PDB entry 7JGE | electron microscopy, 4.00 A resolution | chain A

[Chain A]
Protein: Erythrocyte membrane protein 1
Source organism: Plasmodium falciparum
Reference sequence: Q6UDW7 (Q6UDW7_PLAFA); residues 1-2649 here = UniProt positions 1-2649
Amino-acid sequence (2660 residues; each row starts with the number of its first residue; numbers below 1 keep their minus sign (Thr-1 is residue -1)):
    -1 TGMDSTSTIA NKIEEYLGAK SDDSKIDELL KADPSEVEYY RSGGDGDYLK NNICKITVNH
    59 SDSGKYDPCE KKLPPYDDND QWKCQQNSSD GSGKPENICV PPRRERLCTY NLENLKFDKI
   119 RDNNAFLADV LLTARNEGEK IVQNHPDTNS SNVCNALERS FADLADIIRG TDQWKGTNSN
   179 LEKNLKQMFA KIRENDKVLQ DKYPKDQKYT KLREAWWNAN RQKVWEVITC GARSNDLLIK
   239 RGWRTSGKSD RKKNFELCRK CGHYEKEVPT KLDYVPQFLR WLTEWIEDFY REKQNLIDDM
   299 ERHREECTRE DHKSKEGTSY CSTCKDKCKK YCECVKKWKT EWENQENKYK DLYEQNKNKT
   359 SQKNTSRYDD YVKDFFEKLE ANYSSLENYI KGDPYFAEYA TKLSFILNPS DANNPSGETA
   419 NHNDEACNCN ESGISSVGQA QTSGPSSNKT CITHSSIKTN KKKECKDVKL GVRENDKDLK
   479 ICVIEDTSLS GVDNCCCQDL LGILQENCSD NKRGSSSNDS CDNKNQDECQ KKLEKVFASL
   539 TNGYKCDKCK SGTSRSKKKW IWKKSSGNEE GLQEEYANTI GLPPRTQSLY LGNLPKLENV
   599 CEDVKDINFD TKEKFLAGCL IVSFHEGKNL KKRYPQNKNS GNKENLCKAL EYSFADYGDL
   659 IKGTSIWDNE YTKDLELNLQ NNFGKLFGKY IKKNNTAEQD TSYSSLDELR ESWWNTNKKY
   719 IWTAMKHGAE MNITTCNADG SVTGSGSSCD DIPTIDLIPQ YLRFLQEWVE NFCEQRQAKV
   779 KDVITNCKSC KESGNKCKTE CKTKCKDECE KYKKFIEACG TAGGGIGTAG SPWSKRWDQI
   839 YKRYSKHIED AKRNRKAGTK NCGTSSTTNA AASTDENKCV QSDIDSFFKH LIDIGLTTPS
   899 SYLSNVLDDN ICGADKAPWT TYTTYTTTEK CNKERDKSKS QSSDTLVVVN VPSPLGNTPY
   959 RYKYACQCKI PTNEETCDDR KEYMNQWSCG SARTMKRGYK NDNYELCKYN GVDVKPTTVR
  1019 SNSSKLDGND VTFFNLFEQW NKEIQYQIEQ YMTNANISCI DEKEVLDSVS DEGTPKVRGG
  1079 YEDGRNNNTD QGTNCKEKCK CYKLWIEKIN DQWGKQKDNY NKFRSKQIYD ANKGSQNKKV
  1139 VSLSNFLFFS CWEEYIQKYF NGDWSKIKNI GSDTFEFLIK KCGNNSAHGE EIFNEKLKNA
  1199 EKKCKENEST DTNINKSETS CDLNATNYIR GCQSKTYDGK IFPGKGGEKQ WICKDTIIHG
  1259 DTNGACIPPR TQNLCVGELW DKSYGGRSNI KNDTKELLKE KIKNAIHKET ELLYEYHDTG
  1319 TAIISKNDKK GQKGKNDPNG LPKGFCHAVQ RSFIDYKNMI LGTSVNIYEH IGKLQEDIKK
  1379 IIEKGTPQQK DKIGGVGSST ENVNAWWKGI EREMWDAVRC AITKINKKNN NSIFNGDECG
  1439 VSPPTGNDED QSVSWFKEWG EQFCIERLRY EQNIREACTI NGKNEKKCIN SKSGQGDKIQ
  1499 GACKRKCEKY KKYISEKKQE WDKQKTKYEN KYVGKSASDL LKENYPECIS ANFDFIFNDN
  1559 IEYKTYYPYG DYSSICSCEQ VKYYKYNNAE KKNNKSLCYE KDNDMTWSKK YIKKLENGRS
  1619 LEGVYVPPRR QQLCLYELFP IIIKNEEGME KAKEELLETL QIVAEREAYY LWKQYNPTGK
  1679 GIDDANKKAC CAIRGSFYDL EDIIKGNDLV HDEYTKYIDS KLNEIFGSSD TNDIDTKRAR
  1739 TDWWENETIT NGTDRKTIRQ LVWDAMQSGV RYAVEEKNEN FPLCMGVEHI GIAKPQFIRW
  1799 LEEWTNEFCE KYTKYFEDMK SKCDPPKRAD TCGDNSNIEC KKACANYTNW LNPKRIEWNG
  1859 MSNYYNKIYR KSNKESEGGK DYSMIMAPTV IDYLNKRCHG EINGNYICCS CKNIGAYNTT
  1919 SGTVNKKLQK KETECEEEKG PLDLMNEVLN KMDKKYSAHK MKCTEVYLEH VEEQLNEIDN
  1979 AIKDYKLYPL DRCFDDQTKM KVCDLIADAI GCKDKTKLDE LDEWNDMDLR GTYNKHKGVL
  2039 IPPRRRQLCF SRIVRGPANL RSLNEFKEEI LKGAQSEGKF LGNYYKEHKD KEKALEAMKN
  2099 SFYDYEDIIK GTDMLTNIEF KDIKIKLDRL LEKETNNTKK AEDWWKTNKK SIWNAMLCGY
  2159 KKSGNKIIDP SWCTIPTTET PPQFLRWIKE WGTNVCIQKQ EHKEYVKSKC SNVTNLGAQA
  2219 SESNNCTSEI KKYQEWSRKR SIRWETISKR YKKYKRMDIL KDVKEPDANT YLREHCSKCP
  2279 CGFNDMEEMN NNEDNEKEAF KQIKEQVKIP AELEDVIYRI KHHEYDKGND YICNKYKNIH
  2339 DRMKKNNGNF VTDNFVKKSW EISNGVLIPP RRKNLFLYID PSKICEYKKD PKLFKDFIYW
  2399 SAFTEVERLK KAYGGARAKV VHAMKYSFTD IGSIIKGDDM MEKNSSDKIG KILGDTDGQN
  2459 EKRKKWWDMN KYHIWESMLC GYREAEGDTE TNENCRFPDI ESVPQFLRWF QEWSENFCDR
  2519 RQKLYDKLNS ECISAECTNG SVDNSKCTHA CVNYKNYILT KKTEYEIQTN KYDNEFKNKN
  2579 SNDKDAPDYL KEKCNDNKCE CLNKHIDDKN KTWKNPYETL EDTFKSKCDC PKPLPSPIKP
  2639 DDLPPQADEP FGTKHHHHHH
Not modelled in the structure: -1 to 27, 63-66, 73-95, 110-114, 198-206, 237-253, 307-316, 356-361, 380-550, 602-615, 687-701, 733-740, 789-798, 819-822, 861-876, 930-941, 988-997, 1054-1091, 1129-1136, 1209-1217, 1241-1244, 1252-1261, 1278-1294, 1381-1401, 1479-1494, 1612-1619, 1747-1752, 1822-1835, 1950-2658
Sequence notes: expression tag (-1 to 0, 2650-2658)
Disulfide bonds: Cys52-Cys228, Cys67-Cys106, Cys152-Cys259, Cys645-Cys747, Cys771-Cys910, Cys785-Cys803, Cys799-Cys966, Cys807-Cys964, Cys817-Cys929, Cys975-Cys1099, Cys987-Cys1005, Cys1097-Cys1202, Cys1149-Cys1180, Cys1219-Cys1418, Cys1230-Cys1273, Cys1251-Cys1264, Cys1344-Cys1437, Cys1462-Cys1546, Cys1476-Cys1501, Cys1505-Cys1574, Cys1596-Cys1632, Cys1688-Cys1782, Cys1689-Cys1906, Cys1807-Cys1909, Cys1821-Cys1838, Cys1842-Cys1933, Cys1896-Cys1907

[Summary]
Chain A is Erythrocyte membrane protein 1 (Plasmodium falciparum); the structure, Cryo-EM structure of P.
falciparum VAR2CSA FCR3 core at 4 A, was determined by electron microscopy (same publication as 7JGD, 7JGF,
7JGG and 7JGH).
